6I9V - chains A and G of the 4 polymer chains in the assembly; structure by X-ray diffraction, 2.80 A resolution.

Chain A (and G):
Molecule: Putative oxidoreductase
Source organism: Ilumatobacter coccineus YM16-304
Notes: chain G of this document is another copy of the same molecule, construct and numbering; everything in this record applies to it too
Reference sequence: M5A5Y8 (M5A5Y8_9ACTN); numbering as in UniProt (aligned over 5-262)
Amino-acid sequence (258 residues; each row starts with the number of its first residue):
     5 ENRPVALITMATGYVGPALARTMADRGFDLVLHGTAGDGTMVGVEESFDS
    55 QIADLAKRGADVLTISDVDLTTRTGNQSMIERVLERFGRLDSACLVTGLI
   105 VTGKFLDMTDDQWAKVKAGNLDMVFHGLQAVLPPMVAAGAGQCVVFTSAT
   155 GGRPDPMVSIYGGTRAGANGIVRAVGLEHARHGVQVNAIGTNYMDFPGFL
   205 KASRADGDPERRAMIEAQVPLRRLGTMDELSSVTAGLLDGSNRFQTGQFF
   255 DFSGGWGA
Unresolved in the structure: 5
Sequence notes: engineered mutation Gly-123 (Thr in M5A5Y8)
Reported in the primary citation:
  - catalytic residues: Ser-152, Tyr-165, Arg-169
  - conformationally variable residues (loop rearrangement): Thr-39 to Gly-47
  - mutagenesis - T123G (+7 degC): increased stability
  - mutagenesis - T123G (5-fold): increased catalytic activity

How chain A and chain G interact:
Residue-residue contacts - 69 pairs, chain A then chain G:
  Arg-177(A) with Ala-262(G), hydrogen bond (side chain-backbone)
  Leu-181(A) with Pro-224(G), hydrophobic; Gly-259(G)
  Ala-184(A) with Pro-224(G); Leu-225(G)
  Arg-185(A) with Pro-224(G), hydrogen bond (backbone-backbone)
  Asn-196(A) with Phe-248(G)
  Tyr-197(A) with Phe-248(G)
  Met-198(A) with Phe-248(G), hydrophobic
  Val-223(A) with Phe-248(G), hydrophobic
  Pro-224(A) with Leu-181(G), hydrophobic; Ala-184(G); Arg-185(G), hydrogen bond (backbone-backbone)
  Leu-225(A) with Ala-184(G); Arg-247(G); Phe-248(G), hydrophobic; Gln-249(G); Thr-250(G)
  Arg-226(A) with Arg-185(G)
  Arg-227(A) with Arg-247(G), hydrogen bond (side chain-backbone); Phe-248(G)
  Leu-228(A) with Phe-248(G)
  Gly-229(A) with Phe-248(G)
  Glu-233(A) with Ser-245(G); Arg-247(G), hydrogen bond (side chain-backbone); Phe-248(G)
  Ser-236(A) with Ser-245(G)
  Val-237(A) with Asn-246(G)
  Ser-245(A) with Glu-233(G); Ser-236(G), hydrogen bond
  Asn-246(A) with Glu-233(G); Phe-256(G)
  Arg-247(A) with Leu-225(G); Arg-227(G), hydrogen bond (backbone-side chain); Glu-233(G), hydrogen bond (backbone-side chain)
  Phe-248(A) with Asn-196(G); Tyr-197(G); Met-198(G), hydrophobic; Leu-225(G), hydrophobic; Arg-227(G); Leu-228(G); Gly-229(G); Glu-233(G); Phe-256(G), hydrophobic; Ser-257(G); Gly-258(G), hydrogen bond (backbone-backbone)
  Gln-249(A) with Leu-225(G); Asp-255(G), hydrogen bond (side chain-backbone); Phe-256(G)
  Thr-250(A) with Gly-259(G); Ala-262(G)
  Gly-251(A) with Ala-262(G)
  Gln-252(A) with Asp-255(G), hydrogen bond (side chain-backbone)
  Phe-254(A) with Phe-254(G), hydrophobic
  Asp-255(A) with Gln-249(G), hydrogen bond (backbone-side chain); Gln-252(G), hydrogen bond
  Phe-256(A) with Asn-246(G); Phe-248(G), hydrophobic; Gln-249(G)
  Ser-257(A) with Phe-248(G)
  Gly-258(A) with Phe-248(G), hydrogen bond (backbone-backbone); Thr-250(G)
  Gly-259(A) with Leu-181(G); Phe-248(G); Thr-250(G)
  Ala-262(A) with Arg-177(G), hydrogen bond (backbone-side chain); Leu-181(G), hydrophobic; Thr-250(G); Gly-251(G)
Also at the interface, not in a pair above, chain A (34 interface residues in all): Val-188, Gln-189
Also at the interface, not in a pair above, chain G (32 interface residues in all): Gly-187, Gln-189, Arg-226

Overview:
34 residues of chain A and 32 residues of chain G are in contact, with 15 hydrogen bonds. Polar pairs include
Arg-177(A)/Ala-262(G), Arg-227(A)/Arg-247(G) and Glu-233(A)/Arg-247(G). The paper reports catalytic residues
Ser-152(A), Tyr-165(A) and Arg-169(A); T123G of chain A increases stability.
Chain A and chain G are both Putative oxidoreductase (Ilumatobacter coccineus YM16-304); the structure,
Crystal structure of the halohydrin dehalogenase HheG T123G mutant, was determined by X-ray diffraction
together with 6I9U and 6I9W from the same study.
